PDB entry 8CQO | X-ray diffraction, 3.30 A resolution | chains A and B

[Chain A (and B)]
Protein: Lipoprotein, putative
Source organism: Borreliella burgdorferi B31
Notes: chain B of this document is another copy of the same molecule, construct and numbering; everything in this record applies to it too
Reference sequence: O50805 (O50805_BORBU); residues -78 to 192 here correspond to UniProt positions 27-297 (UniProt number = residue number + 105)
Amino-acid sequence (275 residues; numbered -82 to 192; the number before each row is that of its first residue; numbers below 1 keep their minus sign (Gly-82 is residue -82)):
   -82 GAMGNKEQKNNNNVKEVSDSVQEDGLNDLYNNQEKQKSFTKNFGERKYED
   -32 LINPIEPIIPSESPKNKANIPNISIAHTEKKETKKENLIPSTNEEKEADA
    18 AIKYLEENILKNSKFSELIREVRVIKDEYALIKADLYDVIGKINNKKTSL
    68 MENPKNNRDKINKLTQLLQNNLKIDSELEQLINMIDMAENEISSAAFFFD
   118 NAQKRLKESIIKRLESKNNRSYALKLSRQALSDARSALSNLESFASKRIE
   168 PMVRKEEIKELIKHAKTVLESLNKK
Disordered / not traced: -82 to 2, 190-192 (chain B: -82 to 4, 66-78, 192)
Modified / non-standard residues: Mse-80 (selenomethionine); Mse68, Mse101, Mse104, Mse169 (selenomethionine; parent Met)
Differences from the reference sequence: expression tag (-82 to -79)
Reported in the primary citation:
  - mutagenesis - R75A, K77A, R130A, R137A: decreased binding to DNA
  - mutagenesis - E132A: increased binding to DNA

[Chain A / chain B interface]
Contacting residue pairs - 143 pairs, chain A then chain B:
  Glu11(A) with Leu141(B); Ser144(B)
  Glu14(A) with Leu148(B)
  Ala15(A) with Ser144(B); Ala147(B), hydrophobic; Leu148(B), hydrophobic
  Ala18(A) with Leu148(B), hydrophobic; Arg152(B)
  Ile19(A) with Ala151(B), hydrophobic
  Leu22(A) with Ala151(B)
  Leu35(A) with Phe161(B), hydrophobic
  Glu38(A) with Arg165(B), salt bridge
  Val39(A) with Phe161(B), hydrophobic
  Ile42(A) with Mse169(B), hydrophobic
  Glu45(A) with Lys172(B), salt bridge; Lys176(B), salt bridge
  Tyr46(A) with Pro168(B), hydrogen bond (side chain-backbone); Lys172(B), hydrogen bond (side chain-backbone)
  Ile49(A) with Ile175(B), hydrophobic; Ile179(B), hydrophobic
  Asp52(A) with Lys183(B), salt bridge
  Leu53(A) with Ile179(B), hydrophobic
  Val56(A) with Lys183(B)
  Ile60(A) with Leu186(B), hydrophobic
  Lys63(A) with Asn190(B)
  Lys77(A) with Leu189(B)
  Lys80(A) with Leu189(B)
  Leu81(A) with Leu189(B), hydrophobic
  Leu84(A) with Ala182(B); Val185(B), hydrophobic
  Asn88(A) with Ala182(B)
  Ile91(A) with Leu178(B), hydrophobic
  Glu94(A) with Arg171(B), salt bridge
  Leu95(A) with Ile175(B), hydrophobic
  Leu98(A) with Arg171(B)
  Mse101(A) with Glu167(B)
  Mse104(A) with Lys164(B)
  Ala105(A) with Phe161(B); Lys164(B)
  Glu108(A) with Asn157(B); Ser160(B), hydrogen bond; Phe161(B), hydrogen bond (side chain-backbone); Lys164(B), salt bridge
  Ile109(A) with Phe161(B), hydrophobic
  Ser111(A) with Asn157(B)
  Ala112(A) with Ala154(B); Asn157(B); Leu158(B), hydrophobic
  Phe115(A) with Asp150(B); Ser153(B); Ala154(B); Asn157(B)
  Phe116(A) with Ala154(B)
  Asn118(A) with Asp150(B)
  Ala119(A) with Ala147(B); Asp150(B); Ala151(B)
  Arg122(A) with Leu143(B); Gln146(B); Ala147(B); Asp150(B)
  Leu123(A) with Ala147(B)
  Glu125(A) with Leu143(B)
  Ser126(A) with Ala140(B); Leu143(B); Ser144(B)
  Lys129(A) with Asn136(B), hydrogen bond; Ala140(B)
  Arg130(A) with Ala140(B)
  Glu132(A) with Asn136(B), hydrogen bond
  Ser133(A) with Ser133(B), hydrogen bond (side chain-backbone); Asn136(B); Arg137(B)
  Asn136(A) with Lys129(B); Glu132(B); Ser133(B); Asn136(B), hydrogen bond
  Arg137(A) with Thr9(B); Ser133(B)
  Tyr139(A) with Lys129(B)
  Ala140(A) with Ser126(B); Lys129(B); Arg130(B)
  Leu141(A) with Glu11(B)
  Leu143(A) with Arg122(B); Glu125(B); Ser126(B); Lys129(B)
  Ser144(A) with Glu11(B); Ala15(B); Ser126(B)
  Gln146(A) with Arg122(B), hydrogen bond
  Ala147(A) with Ala15(B), hydrophobic; Ala119(B); Arg122(B); Leu123(B)
  Leu148(A) with Glu14(B); Ala18(B), hydrophobic
  Asp150(A) with Phe115(B); Asn118(B); Ala119(B); Arg122(B)
  Ala151(A) with Ala18(B), hydrophobic; Leu22(B); Ala119(B)
  Arg152(A) with Glu14(B), salt bridge
  Ser153(A) with Phe115(B)
  Ala154(A) with Phe115(B)
  Leu155(A) with Leu22(B), hydrophobic
  Asn157(A) with Glu108(B); Ser111(B); Ala112(B); Phe115(B)
  Leu158(A) with Leu22(B), hydrophobic; Ile26(B), hydrophobic; Ile109(B), hydrophobic
  Ser160(A) with Glu108(B), hydrogen bond
  Phe161(A) with Val39(B), hydrophobic; Ala105(B); Glu108(B); Ile109(B), hydrophobic
  Lys164(A) with Mse101(B); Mse104(B); Glu108(B)
  Arg165(A) with Glu38(B), salt bridge
  Pro168(A) with Tyr46(B), hydrogen bond (backbone-side chain); Leu98(B); Mse101(B), hydrophobic; Ile102(B), hydrophobic
  Mse169(A) with Ile42(B), hydrophobic
  Arg171(A) with Tyr46(B); Glu94(B), salt bridge; Leu98(B)
  Lys172(A) with Glu45(B), salt bridge; Tyr46(B), hydrogen bond (backbone-side chain)
  Ile175(A) with Leu98(B), hydrophobic
  Lys176(A) with Ile49(B)
  Leu178(A) with Ile91(B), hydrophobic
  Lys183(A) with Asp52(B), salt bridge; Val56(B)
  Leu186(A) with Lys59(B); Ile60(B), hydrophobic; Lys63(B), hydrogen bond (backbone-side chain)
Also at the interface, not in a pair above, chain A (85 interface residues in all): Glu12, Lys59, Ile102, Glu167, Ile179, Lys180, Ala182, Leu189
Also at the interface, not in a pair above, chain B (87 interface residues in all): Glu12, Ile19, Tyr21, Leu27, Phe32, Leu35, Leu53, Lys80, Asn88, Phe116, Tyr139, Leu155

[Overview]
The interface between chain A and chain B involves 85 residues on one side and 87 on the other, with 13
hydrogen bonds and 11 salt bridges. Among the polar pairs are Glu38(A)-Arg165(B), Glu45(A)-Lys172(B) and
Glu45(A)-Lys176(B). From the paper: R75A, K77A and R130A of chain A, among others, reduce binding to DNA;
E132A of chain A increases binding to DNA.
Chain A and chain B are both Lipoprotein, putative (Borreliella burgdorferi B31); the structure, Crystal
structure of Borrelia burgdorferi paralogous family 12 outer surface protein BBK01 (Se-Met data), was
determined by X-ray diffraction, deposited together with 8CQN.
